Entry 9NL3 (electron microscopy, 3.20 A resolution); this record covers chains A and R of the 5 polymer chains in the assembly.

== Chain A ==
Protein: R2 retrotransposon protein
Source organism: Taeniopygia guttata
Chain sequence (1169 residues; row label = number of the first residue in the row):
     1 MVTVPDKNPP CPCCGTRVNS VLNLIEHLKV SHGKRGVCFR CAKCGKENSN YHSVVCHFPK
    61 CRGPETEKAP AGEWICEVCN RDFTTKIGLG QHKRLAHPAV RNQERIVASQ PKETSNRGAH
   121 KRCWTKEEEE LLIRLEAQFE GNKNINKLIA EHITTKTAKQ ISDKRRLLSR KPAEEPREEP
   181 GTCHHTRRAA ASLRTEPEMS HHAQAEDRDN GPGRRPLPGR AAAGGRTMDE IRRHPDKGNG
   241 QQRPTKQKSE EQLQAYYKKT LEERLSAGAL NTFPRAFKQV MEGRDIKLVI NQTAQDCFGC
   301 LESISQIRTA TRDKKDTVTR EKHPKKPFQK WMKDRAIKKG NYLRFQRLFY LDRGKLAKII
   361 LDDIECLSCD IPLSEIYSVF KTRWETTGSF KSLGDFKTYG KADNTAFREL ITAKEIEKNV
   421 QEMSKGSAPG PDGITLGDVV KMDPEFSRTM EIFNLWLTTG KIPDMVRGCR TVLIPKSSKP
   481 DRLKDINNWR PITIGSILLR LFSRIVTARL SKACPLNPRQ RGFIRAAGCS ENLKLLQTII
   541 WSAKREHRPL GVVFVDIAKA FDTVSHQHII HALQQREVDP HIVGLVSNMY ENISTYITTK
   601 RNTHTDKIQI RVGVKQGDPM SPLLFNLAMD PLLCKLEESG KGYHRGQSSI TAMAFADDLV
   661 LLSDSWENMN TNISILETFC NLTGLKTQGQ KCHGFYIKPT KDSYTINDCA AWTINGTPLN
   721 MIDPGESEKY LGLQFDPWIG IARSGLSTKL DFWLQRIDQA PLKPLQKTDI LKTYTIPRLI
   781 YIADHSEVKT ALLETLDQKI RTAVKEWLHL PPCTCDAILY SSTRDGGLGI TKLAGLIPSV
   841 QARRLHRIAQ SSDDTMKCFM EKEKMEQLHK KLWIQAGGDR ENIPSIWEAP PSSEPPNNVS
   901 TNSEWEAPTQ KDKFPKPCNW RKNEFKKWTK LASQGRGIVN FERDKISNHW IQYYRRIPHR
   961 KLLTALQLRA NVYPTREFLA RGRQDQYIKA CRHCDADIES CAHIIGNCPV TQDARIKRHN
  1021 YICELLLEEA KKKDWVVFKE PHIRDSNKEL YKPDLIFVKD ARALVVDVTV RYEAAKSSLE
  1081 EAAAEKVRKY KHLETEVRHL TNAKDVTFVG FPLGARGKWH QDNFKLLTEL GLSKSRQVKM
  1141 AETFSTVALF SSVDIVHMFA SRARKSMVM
Not modelled in the structure: 172-249, 315-326
Cystine bridges: Cys11-Cys13
Bound ions: Zn2+ site 1: His27, His32; Zn2+ site 2: Cys41, Cys44, His57, Cys61; Zn2+ site 3: Cys76, Cys79, His92, His97; Mg2+: Ile557, Asp657 (together with dTTP); Zn2+ site 4: Cys991, Cys994, His1003, Cys1008
Ligand contacts: dTTP: Asn487, Arg490, Asp556, Ile557, Ala558, Lys559, Phe561, Asp562, Gln616, Asp657
What the authors report for this chain:
  - mutagenesis - D1054A/D1067A: abolished catalytic activity
  - catalytic residues: Asp657, Asp658, Asp1054, Asp1067

== Chain R ==
Molecule: 3'utr RNA
Sequence (297 nucleotides; numbered -193 to 103; the number before each row is that of its first residue; numbers below 1 keep their minus sign (U-193 is residue -193)):
  -193 UAGGGUAGAU AAUCUUUGUA UAGUGGGGGG GGAUCUCAUG UACCGGGUUU CUUUUAUUUG
  -133 AUUUUCAAUA AAACAGACGG UAGCUAGGUU CGCAAGGCAG CCACAAGCCA AAGAUAGGUA
   -73 GGGUGCUCAU AGUGAGUAGG GACAGUGCCU UUUGAUUCAC AACGCGUCAA UACCAUCUGA
   -13 CACGGAUACC CUUACCGGAC UUGUCAUGAU CUCCCAGACU UGUCCAAGGU GGACGGGCCA
    47 CCUUUACUUA ACCCGGAAAA GGAACAUAUA UUAAUUAUAU GUGUUCGGAA AAUAGCC
Not modelled in the structure: -193 to 33, 49-52, 74-86

== Chain A / chain R interface ==
Pairs across the interface (105):
  Lys29(A) with C59(R), hydrogen bond to the sugar; C60(R), sugar contact
  Val30(A) with G42(R), base contact; C59(R), hydrogen bond to the sugar; C60(R), sugar contact
  Gly33(A) with C59(R), sugar contact
  Arg35(A) with C60(R), salt bridge to the phosphate
  Arg312(A) with G94(R), base contact
  Pro327(A) with G67(R), base contact
  Phe328(A) with G67(R), base contact
  Gln329(A) with U55(R), hydrogen bond to the sugar; A56(R), phosphate contact
  Lys330(A) with A56(R), hydrogen bond to the phosphate; A57(R), phosphate contact
  Trp331(A) with G37(R), sugar contact; G38(R), sugar contact; U55(R), sugar contact; A56(R), hydrogen bond to the phosphate
  Met332(A) with G67(R), hydrogen bond to the base
  Lys333(A) with G67(R), sugar contact; G68(R), sugar contact
  Arg335(A) with A39(R), hydrogen bond to the sugar; G67(R), salt bridge to the phosphate
  Ala336(A) with A66(R), sugar contact; G67(R), sugar contact; G68(R), sugar contact
  Ile337(A) with G68(R), sugar contact
  Lys339(A) with A64(R), sugar contact; A65(R), salt bridge to the phosphate; A66(R), salt bridge to the phosphate
  Gly340(A) with A66(R), hydrogen bond to the sugar
  Tyr342(A) with A64(R), base contact; A65(R), phosphate contact
  Leu343(A) with A65(R), base contact; A66(R), base contact
  Arg344(A) with G93(R), salt bridge to the phosphate
  Gln346(A) with A65(R), base contact
  Arg347(A) with A65(R), base contact; C92(R), sugar contact; G94(R), salt bridge to the phosphate
  Leu348(A) with G94(R), phosphate contact
  Tyr350(A) with A65(R), base contact
  Leu351(A) with G94(R), sugar contact
  Asp352(A) with G94(R), sugar contact
  Lys355(A) with G94(R), sugar contact; A95(R), salt bridge to the phosphate
  Cys366(A) with G93(R), phosphate contact; A95(R), hydrogen bond to the base
  Ser368(A) with G93(R), base contact; A95(R), hydrogen bond to the base
  Met423(A) with A98(R), phosphate contact
  Ser424(A) with A98(R), hydrogen bond to the phosphate
  Gly426(A) with A97(R), phosphate contact
  Ser427(A) with A98(R), phosphate contact
  Ala428(A) with A96(R), phosphate contact; A97(R), phosphate contact
  Arg470(A) with A96(R), salt bridge to the phosphate
  Ile474(A) with A95(R), sugar contact; A96(R), sugar contact
  Arg490(A) with A97(R), base contact
  Ile492(A) with A97(R), base contact
  Thr493(A) with A97(R), sugar contact
  Ile494(A) with A97(R), sugar contact
  Arg500(A) with A97(R), hydrogen bond to the phosphate; A98(R), salt bridge to the phosphate
  Arg504(A) with U99(R), salt bridge to the phosphate; A100(R), salt bridge to the phosphate
  Phe523(A) with U99(R), hydrogen bond to the sugar
  Ile524(A) with A100(R), hydrogen bond to the sugar
  Arg525(A) with A100(R), hydrogen bond to the phosphate; G101(R), salt bridge to the phosphate
  Ala526(A) with A100(R), hydrogen bond to the sugar; G101(R), sugar contact
  Ala527(A) with G101(R), sugar contact
  Thr599(A) with A95(R), base contact
  Lys600(A) with G93(R), base contact
  Arg601(A) with G93(R), hydrogen bond to the base
  Gly617(A) with A97(R), hydrogen bond to the sugar; A98(R), sugar contact
  Asp618(A) with A98(R), hydrogen bond to the sugar
  Pro619(A) with A98(R), sugar contact; U99(R), sugar contact
  Pro622(A) with A98(R), sugar contact; U99(R), sugar contact
  Pro761(A) with A64(R), base contact
  Leu762(A) with A64(R), hydrogen bond to the base
  Lys763(A) with A63(R), phosphate contact; A64(R), salt bridge to the phosphate
  Pro764(A) with G62(R), sugar contact
  His809(A) with G61(R), phosphate contact; G62(R), stacking on the base
  Leu836(A) with C103(R), phosphate contact
  Val840(A) with C103(R), sugar contact
  Arg843(A) with C103(R), salt bridge to the phosphate
  Arg847(A) with C102(R), salt bridge to the phosphate; C103(R), salt bridge to the phosphate
  Lys911(A) with G101(R), salt bridge to the phosphate; C102(R), salt bridge to the phosphate
  Arg955(A) with A65(R), base contact
  His959(A) with A63(R), hydrogen bond to the phosphate
  Arg960(A) with G62(R), hydrogen bond to the base; A63(R), phosphate contact
  Leu963(A) with G62(R), sugar contact
  Thr964(A) with G62(R), hydrogen bond to the base
  Gln967(A) with G62(R), base contact
Other interface residues (no listed pair), chain A (76 interface residues in all): Ser31, Asp334, Ile364, Leu367, Val472, Pro958
Other interface residues (no listed pair), chain R (31 interface residues in all): G43, C58

== In short ==
76 residues of chain A and 31 residues of chain R are in contact; the contacts include 23 hydrogen bonds, 18
salt bridges and 1 aromatic stacking contact. Polar pairs include Met332(A)-G67(R), Cys366(A)-A95(R) and
Ser368(A)-A95(R). From the paper: catalytic residues Asp657(A), Asp658(A) and Asp1054(A) among others;
D1054A/D1067A of chain A abolish catalytic activity.
Chain A is R2 retrotransposon protein (Taeniopygia guttata) and chain R is 3'utr RNA; the structure, Structure
of R2 retrotransposon protein from Taeniopygia guttata initiating target-primed reverse transcription, was
determined by electron microscopy, deposited together with 9NL2 and 9NL4.
